PDB entry 9JH5 | electron microscopy, 2.76 A resolution | chains A and N of the 6 polymer chains in the assembly

# Chain A
Molecule: Guanine nucleotide-binding protein G(i) subunit alpha-1
Organism: Homo sapiens
Amino-acid sequence (361 residues; row label = number of the first residue in the row; note: 33 numbers in that range are skipped by the numbering (no residue carries them; nothing is unmodelled there)):
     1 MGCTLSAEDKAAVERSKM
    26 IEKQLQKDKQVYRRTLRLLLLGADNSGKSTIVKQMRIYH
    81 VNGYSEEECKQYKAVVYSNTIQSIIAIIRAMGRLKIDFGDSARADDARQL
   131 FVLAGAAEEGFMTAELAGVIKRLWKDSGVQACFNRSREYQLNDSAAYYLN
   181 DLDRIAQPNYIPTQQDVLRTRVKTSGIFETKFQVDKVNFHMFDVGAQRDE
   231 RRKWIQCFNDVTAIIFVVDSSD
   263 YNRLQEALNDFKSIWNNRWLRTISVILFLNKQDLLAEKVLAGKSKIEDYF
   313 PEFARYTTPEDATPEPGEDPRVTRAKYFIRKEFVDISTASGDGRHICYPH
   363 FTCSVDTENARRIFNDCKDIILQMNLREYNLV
Unresolved in the structure: 1-2, 81-201, 263-264

# Chain N
Molecule: Nb35
Organism: Lama glama
Amino-acid sequence (151 residues; row label = number of the first residue in the row; numbers below 1 keep their minus sign (Met-22 is residue -22)):
   -22 MKYLLPTAAAGLLLLAAQPAMAMQVQLQESGGGLVQPGGSLRLSCAASGF
    28 TFSNYKMNWVRQAPGKGLEWVSDISQSGASISYTGSVKGRFTISRDNAKN
    78 TLYLQMNSLKPEDTAVYYCARCPAPFTRDCFDVTSTTYAYRGQGTQVTVS
   128 S
Unresolved in the structure: -22 to 0
Disulfides: Cys22-Cys96

# How chain A and chain N interact
Pairs across the interface - 29 pairs, chain A then chain N:
  Arg228(A) - Thr114(N)  hydrogen bond
  Asp229(A) - Ser112(N)
  Asp229(A) - Thr113(N)  hydrogen bond (side chain-backbone)
  Glu230(A) - Asp109(N)
  Glu230(A) - Thr114(N)  hydrogen bond
  Glu230(A) - Tyr115(N)  hydrogen bond (side chain-backbone)
  Glu230(A) - Ala116(N)
  Arg231(A) - Phe108(N)
  Arg231(A) - Asp109(N)  hydrogen bond (backbone-side chain)
  Arg232(A) - Pro100(N)
  Arg232(A) - Phe108(N)
  Arg232(A) - Asp109(N)  salt bridge
  Arg232(A) - Tyr117(N)
  Gln267(A) - Trp47(N)
  Gln267(A) - Tyr60(N)  hydrogen bond (side chain-backbone)
  Gln267(A) - Thr61(N)
  Asn271(A) - Trp47(N)
  Ser275(A) - Asp106(N)  hydrogen bond
  Ser275(A) - Cys107(N)
  Ser275(A) - Phe108(N)  hydrogen bond (side chain-backbone)
  Ile276(A) - Phe108(N)  hydrophobic
  Asn279(A) - Asp106(N)
  Asn279(A) - Phe108(N)
  Tyr311(A) - Gly62(N)
  Tyr311(A) - Ser63(N)
  Pro313(A) - Gly62(N)
  Pro313(A) - Lys65(N)
  Glu314(A) - Lys65(N)  salt bridge
  Ser352(A) - Arg105(N)
Also at the interface, not in a pair above, chain A (19 interface residues in all): Ile235, Lys274, Asn278, Leu282, Phe312
Also at the interface, not in a pair above, chain N (19 interface residues in all): Ser59

# Overview
Chain A and chain N each contribute 19 residues to their interface; the contacts include 8 hydrogen bonds and
2 salt bridges. Among the polar pairs are Arg232(A)-Asp109(N), Glu314(A)-Lys65(N) and Arg228(A)-Thr114(N).
Here chain A is Guanine nucleotide-binding protein G(i) subunit alpha-1 (Homo sapiens) and chain N is Nb35
(Lama glama). Entry 9JH5 (Activation mechanism of CYSLTR2 by C16:0 ceramide) was determined by electron
microscopy, deposited together with 9JH6.
